4FIR - chains B and C of the 6 polymer chains in the assembly; structure by X-ray diffraction, 3.10 A resolution.

[Chain B (and C)]
Name: Pyridoxal biosynthesis lyase pdxS
From: Pyrococcus horikoshii
Notes: EC 4.-.-.-; chain C of this document is another copy of the same molecule, construct and numbering; everything in this record applies to it too
Reference sequence: O59080 (PDXS_PYRHO); residues 1-335 here = UniProt positions 1-335
Amino-acid sequence (335 residues; numbered 1 to 335; the number before each row is that of its first residue):
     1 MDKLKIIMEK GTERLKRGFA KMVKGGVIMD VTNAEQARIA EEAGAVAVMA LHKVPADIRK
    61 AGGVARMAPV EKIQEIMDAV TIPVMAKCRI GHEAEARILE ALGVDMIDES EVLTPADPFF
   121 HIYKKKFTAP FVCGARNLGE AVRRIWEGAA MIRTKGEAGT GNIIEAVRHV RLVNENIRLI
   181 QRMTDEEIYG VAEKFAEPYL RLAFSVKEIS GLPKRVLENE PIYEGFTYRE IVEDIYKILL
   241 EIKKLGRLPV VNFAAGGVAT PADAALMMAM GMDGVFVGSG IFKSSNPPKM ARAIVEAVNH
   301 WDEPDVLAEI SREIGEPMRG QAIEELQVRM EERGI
Unresolved in the structure: 334-335
Covalent attachments: ribose-5-phosphate (R5P) linked to Lys87
Residues lining bound ligands: ribose-5-phosphate (R5P): Asp30, Pro55, Asp108, Ser110, Val112, Arg153, Lys155, Glu157, Ala158, Gly159, Thr160, Ala255, Gly256, Gly257, Val258, Phe276, Val277, Gly278, Ser279, Gly280
UniProt features mapped onto this chain:
  - active site: Lys87 (Schiff-base intermediate with D-ribose 5-phosphate)
  - binding site (D-ribose 5-phosphate): Asp30, Gly159, Gly257, Gly278, Ser279
  - binding site (D-glyceraldehyde 3-phosphate): Arg171

[How chain B and chain C interact]
Pairs across the interface - 70 pairs, chain B then chain C:
  Asn137(B) with Ile209(C)
  Thr160(B) with Val64(C)
  Gly161(B) with Val64(C); Arg66(C), hydrogen bond (backbone-side chain)
  Asn162(B) with Val64(C); Thr114(C)
  Ile163(B) with Ala116(C), hydrophobic
  Ile164(B) with Pro115(C); Ala116(C); Asp117(C); Pro118(C)
  Val167(B) with Ala116(C); Asp117(C)
  Arg168(B) with Pro118(C); Phe119(C)
  Arg171(B) with Asp117(C), salt bridge; Phe119(C); Phe120(C); Leu202(C)
  Leu172(B) with Leu202(C); Ser205(C); Val206(C)
  Glu175(B) with Leu202(C); Ala203(C); Val206(C)
  Asn176(B) with Val206(C); Ser210(C), hydrogen bond
  Arg178(B) with Leu202(C)
  Leu179(B) with Val206(C), hydrophobic; Lys207(C); Ser210(C); Leu212(C), hydrophobic; Glu220(C)
  Arg182(B) with Glu220(C), salt bridge; Pro221(C)
  Met183(B) with Leu212(C), hydrophobic
  Val191(B) with Ser210(C)
  Lys194(B) with Glu208(C); Ile209(C); Ser210(C); Gly211(C)
  Phe195(B) with Ile209(C)
  Ala259(B) with Arg66(C)
  Thr260(B) with Arg66(C); Arg89(C)
  Ala262(B) with His92(C); Ala94(C); Glu95(C); Ile98(C), hydrophobic
  Asp263(B) with Arg89(C), salt bridge; His92(C), salt bridge
  Leu266(B) with His92(C); Glu93(C); Ala94(C)
  Pro304(B) with Arg97(C); Ala101(C)
  Leu307(B) with Ile98(C), hydrophobic
  Ala308(B) with Val70(C); Ile98(C), hydrophobic
  Ser311(B) with Val70(C)
  Arg312(B) with Val70(C); Glu71(C); Gln74(C)
  Glu313(B) with Glu71(C)
  Ile314(B) with Glu71(C)
  Met318(B) with Gly63(C); Val64(C); Arg66(C)
  Gly320(B) with Gly63(C); Val64(C)
Other interface residues (no listed pair), chain B (38 interface residues in all): Ala265, Asp305, Glu316, Arg319, Gln321
Other interface residues (no listed pair), chain C (35 interface residues in all): Gly91, Leu102

[Summary]
Chain B and chain C form an interface of 38 and 35 residues respectively, with 2 hydrogen bonds and 4 salt
bridges. Among the polar pairs are Arg171(B)-Asp117(C), Arg182(B)-Glu220(C) and Asp263(B)-Arg89(C). Covalently
linked ribose-5-phosphate: at Lys87(B).
Both chains are Pyridoxal biosynthesis lyase pdxS (Pyrococcus horikoshii). Entry 4FIR (Crystal structure of
pyridoxal biosynthesis lyase PdxS from Pyrococcus) was determined by X-ray diffraction (same publication as
4FIQ).
